Entry 1GK2 (X-ray diffraction, 1.90 A resolution); this record covers chains C and D of the 4 polymer chains in the assembly.

Chain C (and D):
Protein: Histidine ammonia-lyase
Source organism: Pseudomonas putida
Notes: EC 4.3.1.3; chain D of this document is another copy of the same molecule, construct and numbering; everything in this record applies to it too
UniProtKB: P21310 (HUTH_PSEPU); residues 1-509 here correspond to UniProt positions 2-510 (UniProt number = residue number + 1)
Amino-acid sequence (509 residues; each row starts with the number of its first residue):
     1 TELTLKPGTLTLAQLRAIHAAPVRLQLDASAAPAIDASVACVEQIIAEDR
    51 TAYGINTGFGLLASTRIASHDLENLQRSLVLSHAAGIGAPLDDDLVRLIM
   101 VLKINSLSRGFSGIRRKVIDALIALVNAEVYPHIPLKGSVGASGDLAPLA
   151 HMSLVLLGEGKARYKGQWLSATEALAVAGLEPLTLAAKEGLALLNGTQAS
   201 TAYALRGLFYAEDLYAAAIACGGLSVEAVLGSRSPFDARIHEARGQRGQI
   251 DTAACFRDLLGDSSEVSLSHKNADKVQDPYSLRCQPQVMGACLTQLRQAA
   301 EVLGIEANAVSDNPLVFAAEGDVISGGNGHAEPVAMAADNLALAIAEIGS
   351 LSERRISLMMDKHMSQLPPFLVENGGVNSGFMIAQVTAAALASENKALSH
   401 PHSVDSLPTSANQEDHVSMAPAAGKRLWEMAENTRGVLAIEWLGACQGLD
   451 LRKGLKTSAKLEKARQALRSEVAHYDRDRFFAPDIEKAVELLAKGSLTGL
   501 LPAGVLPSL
Sequence notes: engineered mutation A273 (Cys in P21310), G329 (Phe in P21310)
From the paper describing this entry:
  - catalytic residues: E414 (proposed by the authors, not directly observed)

How chain C and chain D interact:
Residue-residue contacts (4; chain C residue first):
  H363(C) - H363(D)
  K396(C) - K396(D)
  H400(C) - H400(D)  hydrogen bond
  N412(C) - N412(D)
Other interface residues (no listed pair), chain C (5 interface residues in all): D405
Other interface residues (no listed pair), chain D (5 interface residues in all): D405

Summary:
Chain C and chain D each contribute 5 residues to their interface, with 1 hydrogen bond. The hydrogen-bonded
pair is H400(C)-H400(D). From the paper: the catalytic residue E414(C).
Chain C and chain D are both Histidine ammonia-lyase (Pseudomonas putida); the structure, Histidine
Ammonia-Lyase (HAL) Mutant F329G from Pseudomonas putida, was determined by X-ray diffraction, deposited
together with 1EB4 and 1GK3.
